Entry 7QDE (solution NMR); this record covers chains A and B.

# Chain A
Molecule: 11-nt RNA strand
Sequence (11 nucleotides; row label = number of the first residue in the row):
   103 AUCCAGUGGAA

# Chain B
Name: Nucleolar protein 3
Organism: Saccharomyces cerevisiae (strain ATCC 204508 / S288c)
UniProtKB: Q01560 (NOP3_YEAST); residues 114-282 here = UniProt positions 114-282
Amino-acid sequence (169 residues; each row starts with the number of its first residue):
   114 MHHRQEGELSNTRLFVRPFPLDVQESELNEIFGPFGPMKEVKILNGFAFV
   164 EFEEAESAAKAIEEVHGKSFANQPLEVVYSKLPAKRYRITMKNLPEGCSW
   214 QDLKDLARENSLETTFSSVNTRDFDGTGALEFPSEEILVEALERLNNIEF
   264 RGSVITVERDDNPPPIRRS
Curated features (UniProtKB/Swiss-Prot):
  - modified residue (Phosphoserine): Ser182, Ser212, Ser224
What the authors report for this chain:
  - binding site for the 11-nt RNA strand (chain A): Trp213, Gln214, Lys217, Phe229
  - mutagenesis - R126A, F128A (Kd 12.8 uM), R130A (K_d_ of 0.9 uM), Q214A, Q214A/K217A (Kd of 15.3 uM), K217A (Kd 7.5 uM), F229A (K_d_ of 2.3 uM): decreased binding to the 11-nt RNA strand (chain A)

# How chain A and chain B interact
Contacting residue pairs (47; chain A residue first):
  U104(A) with Phe128(B), sugar contact; Arg130(B), phosphate contact
  C105(A) with Met114(B), phosphate contact; Phe128(B), base contact; Phe160(B), sugar contact; Phe162(B), base contact; Val191(B), base contact; Tyr192(B), base contact; Ser193(B), base contact; Lys194(B), sugar contact
  C106(A) with Met114(B), phosphate contact; Arg126(B), base contact; Lys155(B), base contact; Leu157(B), sugar contact; Phe160(B), phosphate contact; Phe162(B), base contact; Ser193(B), base contact; Lys194(B), base contact
  A107(A) with Arg126(B), base contact; Lys155(B), sugar contact; Lys194(B), base contact; Leu195(B), base contact; Pro196(B), base contact; Arg199(B), phosphate contact
  G108(A) with Arg199(B), phosphate contact; Arg201(B), base contact; Phe229(B), base contact; Glu244(B), base contact; Pro278(B), phosphate contact; Ile279(B), phosphate contact
  U109(A) with Lys155(B), base contact; Leu157(B), base contact; Ser282(B), base contact
  G110(A) with Trp213(B), base contact; Lys217(B), base contact; Phe229(B), base contact; Ser230(B), base contact
  G111(A) with Trp213(B), base contact; Gln214(B), sugar contact; Lys217(B), base contact; Asp218(B), base contact
  A112(A) with Ser212(B), base contact; Gln214(B), sugar contact; Asp215(B), base contact
  A113(A) with Ser212(B), phosphate contact; Trp213(B), phosphate contact; Gln214(B), sugar contact
Also at the interface, not in a pair above, chain A (11 interface residues in all): A103
Also at the interface, not in a pair above, chain B (34 interface residues in all): Ile156, Asn158, Glu189, Ala197, Thr228, Ser231

# Overview
11 residues of chain A face 34 of chain B across their interface. From the paper: a binding site for the 11-nt
RNA strand (chain A) at Trp213(B), Gln214(B) and Lys217(B) among others; R126A, F128A and R130A of chain B,
among others, reduce binding to the 11-nt RNA strand (chain A); 7 substitutions were tested in all.
Here chain A is an 11-nt RNA strand and chain B is Nucleolar protein 3 (Saccharomyces cerevisiae (strain ATCC
204508 / S288c)). Entry 7QDE (NMR structure of Npl3 RRM12 bound to the AUCCAGUGGAA RNA) was determined by
solution NMR (same publication as 7QDD).
